PDB entry 3I2M | X-ray diffraction, 2.81 A resolution | chain X

Chain X:
Name: ORF59
From: Human herpesvirus 8
UniProt: Q77ZG5 (Q77ZG5_HHV8); residues 2-304 here = UniProt positions 2-304
Chain sequence (309 residues; row label = number of the first residue in the row; numbers below 1 keep their minus sign (Gly-4 is residue -4)):
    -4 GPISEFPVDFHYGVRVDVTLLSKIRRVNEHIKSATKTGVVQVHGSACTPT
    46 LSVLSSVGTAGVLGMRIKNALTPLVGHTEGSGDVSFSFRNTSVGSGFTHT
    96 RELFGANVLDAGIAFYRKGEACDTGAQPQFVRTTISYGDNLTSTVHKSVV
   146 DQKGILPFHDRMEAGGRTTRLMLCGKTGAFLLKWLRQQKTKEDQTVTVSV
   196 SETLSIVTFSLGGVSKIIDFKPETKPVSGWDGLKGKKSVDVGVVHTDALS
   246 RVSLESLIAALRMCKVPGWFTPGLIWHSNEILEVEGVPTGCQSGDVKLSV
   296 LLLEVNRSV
Unresolved in the structure: -4 to 3, 114-122, 301-304
Sequence notes: expression tag (-4 to 1); engineered mutation Mse60 (Leu in Q77ZG5), Mse167 (Leu in Q77ZG5), Mse258 (Leu in Q77ZG5)
Modified residues: Mse60, Mse157, Mse167, Mse258 (selenomethionine; parent Met)

Overview:
Chain X is ORF59 (Human herpesvirus 8); the structure, The Crystal Structure of PF-8, the DNA Polymerase
Accessory Subunit from Kaposi s Sarcoma-Associated Herpesvirus, was determined by X-ray diffraction (same
publication as 3HSL).
